Entry 9P4W (electron microscopy, 2.29 A resolution); this record covers chains B and K of the 12 polymer chains in the assembly.

== Chain B (and K) ==
Protein: Fatty acid synthase subunit alpha
From: Saccharomyces cerevisiae
Notes: EC 2.3.1.86, 1.1.1.100, 2.3.1.41; chain K of this document is another copy of the same molecule, construct and numbering; everything in this record applies to it too
Reference sequence: P19097 (FAS2_YEAST); residues 1-1887 here = UniProt positions 1-1887
Sequence (1887 residues; each row starts with the number of its first residue):
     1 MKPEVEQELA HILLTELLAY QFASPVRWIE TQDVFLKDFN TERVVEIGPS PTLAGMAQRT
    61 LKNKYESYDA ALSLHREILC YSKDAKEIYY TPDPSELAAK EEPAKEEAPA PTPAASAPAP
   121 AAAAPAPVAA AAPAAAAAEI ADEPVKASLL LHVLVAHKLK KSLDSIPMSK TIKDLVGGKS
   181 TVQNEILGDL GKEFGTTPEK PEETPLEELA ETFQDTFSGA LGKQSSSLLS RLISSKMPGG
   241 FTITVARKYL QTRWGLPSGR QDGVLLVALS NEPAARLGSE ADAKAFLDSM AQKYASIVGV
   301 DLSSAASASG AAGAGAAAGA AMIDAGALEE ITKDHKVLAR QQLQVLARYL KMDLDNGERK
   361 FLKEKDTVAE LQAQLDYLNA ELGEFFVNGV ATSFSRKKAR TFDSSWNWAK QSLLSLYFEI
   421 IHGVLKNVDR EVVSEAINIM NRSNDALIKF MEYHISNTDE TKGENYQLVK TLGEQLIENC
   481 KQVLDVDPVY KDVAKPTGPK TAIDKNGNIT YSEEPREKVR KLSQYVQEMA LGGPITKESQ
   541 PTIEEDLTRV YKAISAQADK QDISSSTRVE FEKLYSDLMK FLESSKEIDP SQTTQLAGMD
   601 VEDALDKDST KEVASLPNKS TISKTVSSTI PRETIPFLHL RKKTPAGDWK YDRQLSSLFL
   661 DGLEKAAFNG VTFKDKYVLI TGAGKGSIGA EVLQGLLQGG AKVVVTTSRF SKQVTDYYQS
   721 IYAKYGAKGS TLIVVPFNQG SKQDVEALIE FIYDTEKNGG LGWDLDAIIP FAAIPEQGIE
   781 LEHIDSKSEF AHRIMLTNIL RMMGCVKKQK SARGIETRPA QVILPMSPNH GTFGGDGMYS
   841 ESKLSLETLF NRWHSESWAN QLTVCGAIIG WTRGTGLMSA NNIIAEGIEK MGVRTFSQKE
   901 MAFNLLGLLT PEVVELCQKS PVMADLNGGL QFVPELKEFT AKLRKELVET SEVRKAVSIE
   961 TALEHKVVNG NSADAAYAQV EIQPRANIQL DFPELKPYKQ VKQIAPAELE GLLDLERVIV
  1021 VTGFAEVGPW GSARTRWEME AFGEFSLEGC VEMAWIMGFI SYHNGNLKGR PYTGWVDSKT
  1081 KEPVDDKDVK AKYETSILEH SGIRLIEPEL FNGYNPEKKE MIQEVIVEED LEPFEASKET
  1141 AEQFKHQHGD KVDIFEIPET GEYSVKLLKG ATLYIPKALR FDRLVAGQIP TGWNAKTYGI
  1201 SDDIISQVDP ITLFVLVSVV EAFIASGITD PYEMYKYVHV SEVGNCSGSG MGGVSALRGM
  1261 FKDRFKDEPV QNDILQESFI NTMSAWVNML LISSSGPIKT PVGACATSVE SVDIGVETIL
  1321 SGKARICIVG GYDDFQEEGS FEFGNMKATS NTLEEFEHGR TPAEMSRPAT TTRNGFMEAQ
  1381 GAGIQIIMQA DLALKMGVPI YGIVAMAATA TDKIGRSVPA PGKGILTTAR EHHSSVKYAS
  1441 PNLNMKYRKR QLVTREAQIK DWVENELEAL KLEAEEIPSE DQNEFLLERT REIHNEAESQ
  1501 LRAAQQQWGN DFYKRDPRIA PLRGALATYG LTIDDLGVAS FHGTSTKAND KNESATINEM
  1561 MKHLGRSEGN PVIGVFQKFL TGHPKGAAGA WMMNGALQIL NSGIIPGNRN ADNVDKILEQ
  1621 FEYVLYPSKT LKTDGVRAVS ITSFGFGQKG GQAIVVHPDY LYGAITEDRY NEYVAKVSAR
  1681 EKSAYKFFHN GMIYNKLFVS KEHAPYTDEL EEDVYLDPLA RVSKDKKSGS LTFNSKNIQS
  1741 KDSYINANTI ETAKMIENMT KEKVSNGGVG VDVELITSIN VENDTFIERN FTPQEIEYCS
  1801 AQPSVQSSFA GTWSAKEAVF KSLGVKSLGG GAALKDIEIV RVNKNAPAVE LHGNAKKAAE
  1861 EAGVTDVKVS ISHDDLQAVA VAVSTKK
Unresolved in the structure: 95-328, 539-602, 621-622, 971-978, 1068, 1436-1438, 1471-1484, 1726, 1745-1887
Ligand contacts: NADPH (NDP; NADPH dihydro-nicotinamide-adenine-dinucleotide phosphate): Gly682, Gly684, Ser687, Ile688, Thr706, Thr707, Ser708, Arg709, Phe737, Asn738, Gln739, Gly740, Phe771, Ala772, Ala773, Ile774, Ile794, Met795, Pro825, Met826, Ser827, Tyr839, Lys843, Ile869, Gly870, Trp871, Thr872, Gly876, Leu877, Met878
Swiss-Prot annotation at these positions:
  - active site (For beta-ketoacyl synthase activity): Cys1305, His1542, His1583
  - binding site (acetyl-CoA): Asp1772 to Glu1774, Tyr1798, Ser1808, Glu1817 to Ser1827, Arg1841 to Lys1844, Ile1871 to His1873
  - binding site (Mg(2+)): Asp1772, Val1773, Glu1774, Ser1872, His1873
  - modified residue: Ser50 (Phosphoserine), Ser180 (O-(pantetheine 4'-phosphoryl)serine), Ser523 (Phosphoserine), Ser958 (Phosphoserine), Ser1440 (Phosphoserine)
  - cross-link: Lys37 (Glycyl lysine isopeptide (Lys-Gly) (interchain with G-Cter in ubiquitin))

== How chain B and chain K interact ==
Pairs across the interface (10; chain B residue first):
  Leu338(B) - Val345(K)  hydrophobic
  Leu338(B) - Tyr349(K)  hydrophobic
  Gln341(B) - Val345(K)
  Gln341(B) - Arg348(K)
  Gln342(B) - Gln342(K)
  Val345(B) - Leu338(K)  hydrophobic
  Val345(B) - Gln341(K)
  Val345(B) - Val345(K)  hydrophobic
  Arg348(B) - Gln341(K)
  Tyr349(B) - Leu338(K)  hydrophobic
Interface residues without a listed pair, chain B (7 interface residues in all): Asp334
Interface residues without a listed pair, chain K (7 interface residues in all): Asp334

== Summary ==
Chain B and chain K each contribute 7 residues to their interface. Bound to chain B: NADPH. From UniProt: 3
active-site residues, 23 acetyl-CoA-binding residues and 5 Mg2+-binding residues on chain B.
Both chains are Fatty acid synthase subunit alpha (Saccharomyces cerevisiae). Entry 9P4W (Atomic model of wild
type S. cerevisiae Fatty Acid Synthase (FAS)) was determined by electron microscopy together with 9D49, 9P4V,
9D47, 9D48 and 9D4A from the same study.
